PDB entry 1QKE | X-ray diffraction, 1.50 A resolution | chain A

Chain A:
Molecule: Erabutoxin A
Source organism: Laticauda semifasciata
Reference sequence: P60775 (NXSA_LATSE); residues 1-62 here correspond to UniProt positions 22-83 (UniProt number = residue number + 21)
Sequence (62 residues; row label = number of the first residue in the row):
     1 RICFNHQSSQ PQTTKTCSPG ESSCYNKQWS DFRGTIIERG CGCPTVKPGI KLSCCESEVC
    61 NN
Cystine bridges: Cys3-Cys24, Cys17-Cys41, Cys43-Cys54, Cys55-Cys60

Overview:
Chain A is Erabutoxin A (Laticauda semifasciata); the structure, ERABUTOXIN, was determined by X-ray
diffraction together with 1QKD from the same study.
